Entry 3QQ0 (X-ray diffraction, 1.90 A resolution); this record covers chains A and D of the 4 polymer chains in the assembly.

[Chain A (and D)]
Protein: 2-dehydro-3-deoxyphosphooctonate aldolase
From: Neisseria meningitidis
Notes: EC 2.5.1.55; engineered mutation(s): DEL(N59); chain D of this document is another copy of the same molecule, construct and numbering; everything in this record applies to it too
UniProtKB: Q9JZ55 (KDSA_NEIMB); aligned to UniProt positions 1-279 over residues 1-279 (the alignment contains insertions or deletions, so no single offset holds)
Sequence (279 residues; row label = number of the first residue in the row):
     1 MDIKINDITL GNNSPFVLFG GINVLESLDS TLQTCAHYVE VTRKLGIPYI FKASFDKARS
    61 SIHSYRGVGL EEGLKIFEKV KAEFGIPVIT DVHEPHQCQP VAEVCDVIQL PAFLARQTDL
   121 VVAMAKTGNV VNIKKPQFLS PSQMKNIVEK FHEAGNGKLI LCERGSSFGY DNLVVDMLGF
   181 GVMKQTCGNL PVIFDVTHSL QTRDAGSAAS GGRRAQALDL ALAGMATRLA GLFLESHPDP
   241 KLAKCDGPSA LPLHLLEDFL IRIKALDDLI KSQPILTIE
Unresolved in the structure: 63, 65-67, 202-213, 237-252, 276-279 (chain D: 58-66, 203-212, 237-252, 276-279)

[How chain A and chain D interact]
Pairs across the interface - 7 pairs, chain A then chain D:
  Phe168(A) - Gly169(D)
  Phe168(A) - Tyr170(D)  hydrophobic
  Gly169(A) - Phe168(D)
  Gly169(A) - Gly169(D)
  Tyr170(A) - Phe168(D)  hydrophobic
  Tyr170(A) - Asn172(D)
  Asn172(A) - Tyr170(D)

[Summary]
Chain A and chain D each contribute 4 residues to their interface.
Chain A and chain D are both 2-dehydro-3-deoxyphosphooctonate aldolase (Neisseria meningitidis); the
structure, Crystal structure of a deletion mutant (N59) of 3-deoxy-D-manno-octulosonate 8-phosphate synthase
(KDO8PS) from Neisseria meningitidis, was determined by X-ray diffraction together with 3QPY, 3QPZ and 3QQ1
from the same study.
